Entry 9RFU (electron microscopy, 3.30 A resolution); this record covers chains E and G of the 9 polymer chains in the assembly.

# Chain E
Molecule: Siderophore exporter MmpL5
From: Mycobacterium tuberculosis
UniProt: P9WJV1 (MMPL5_MYCTU); residue numbers follow UniProt; this construct covers 20-493, 688-952
Chain sequence (739 residues; each row starts with the number of its first residue; note: 194 numbers in that range are skipped by the numbering (no residue carries them; nothing is unmodelled there)):
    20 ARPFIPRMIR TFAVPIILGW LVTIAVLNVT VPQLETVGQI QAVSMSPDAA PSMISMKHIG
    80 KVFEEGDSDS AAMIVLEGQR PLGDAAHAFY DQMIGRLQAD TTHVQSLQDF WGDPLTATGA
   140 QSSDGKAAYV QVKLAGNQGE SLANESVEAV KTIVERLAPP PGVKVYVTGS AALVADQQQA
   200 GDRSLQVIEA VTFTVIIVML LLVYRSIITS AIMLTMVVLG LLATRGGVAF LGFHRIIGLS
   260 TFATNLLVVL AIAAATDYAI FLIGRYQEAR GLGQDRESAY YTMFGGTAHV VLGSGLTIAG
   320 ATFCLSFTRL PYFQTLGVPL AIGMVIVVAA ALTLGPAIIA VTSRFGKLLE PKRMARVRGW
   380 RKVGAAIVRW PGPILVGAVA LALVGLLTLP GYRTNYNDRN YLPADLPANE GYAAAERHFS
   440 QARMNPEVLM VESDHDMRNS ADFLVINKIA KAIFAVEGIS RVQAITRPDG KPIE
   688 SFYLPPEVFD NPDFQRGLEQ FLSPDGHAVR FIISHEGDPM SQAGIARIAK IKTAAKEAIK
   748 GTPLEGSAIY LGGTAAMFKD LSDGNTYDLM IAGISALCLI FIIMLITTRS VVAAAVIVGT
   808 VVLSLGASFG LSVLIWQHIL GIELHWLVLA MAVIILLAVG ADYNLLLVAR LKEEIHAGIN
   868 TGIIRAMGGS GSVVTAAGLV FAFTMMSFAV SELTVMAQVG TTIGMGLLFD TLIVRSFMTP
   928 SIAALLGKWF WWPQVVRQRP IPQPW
Ligand contacts: L9Q ((1S)-2-{[(S)-(2-aminoethoxy)(hydroxy)phosphoryl]oxy}-1-[(octadecanoyloxy)methyl]ethyl (9Z)-octadec-9-enoate): Phe-788, Val-798, Ala-802, Trp-939, Pro-940
What the authors report for this chain:
  - self-association interface (contacts with another copy of this molecule); pairs are residue here / residue on that copy: Lys-747/Val-475 (backbone contact)
  - mutagenesis - Q196M (4-fold), N444K (4-fold): decreased growth in response to bedaquiline
  - mutagenesis - V193D, Q196M, Y331D: unchanged growth in response to clofazimine
  - mutagenesis - Q196M (2-fold): increased growth in response to PBTZ-169
  - mutagenesis - V193D (8-fold), Y331D/N444K (2-fold), Y331D (8-fold), V902A (2-fold): increased growth in response to bedaquiline
  - mutagenesis - V193D, Y331D: unchanged expression
  - mutagenesis - V193D: decreased growth in response to PBTZ-169
  - mutagenesis - V193D (4-fold): increased growth in response to TBAJ-587
  - mutagenesis - V193D (4-fold): increased growth in response to TBAJ-876
  - mutagenesis - Y331N: unchanged growth in response to bedaquiline

# Chain G
Molecule: Meromycolate extension acyl carrier protein
From: Mycolicibacterium smegmatis MC2 155
UniProt: A0R0B3 (ACPM_MYCS2); residues 3-80 here = UniProt positions 3-80
Chain sequence (78 residues; row label = number of the first residue in the row):
     3 ATQEEIIAGL AEIIEEVTGI EPSEVTPEKS FVDDLDIDSL SMVEIAVQTE DKYGVKIPDE
    63 DLAGLRTVGD VVAYIQKL
Disordered / not traced: 3
Modified / non-standard residues: Ser-41 (4'-phosphopanthetheine-serine; 4HH)
Swiss-Prot annotation at these positions:
  - cross-link: Lys-79 (Isoglutamyl lysine isopeptide (Lys-Gln) (interchain with Q-Cter in protein Pup))

# How chain E and chain G interact
Pairs across the interface (34; chain E residue first):
  Arg-377(E) / Val-19(G)
  Arg-377(E) / Thr-20(G)
  Arg-380(E) / Glu-18(G)  salt bridge
  Arg-380(E) / Glu-46(G)  salt bridge
  Arg-380(E) / Gln-50(G)
  Lys-381(E) / Asp-40(G)  salt bridge
  Ala-384(E) / Leu-42(G)
  Ala-384(E) / Val-45(G)  hydrophobic
  Ala-384(E) / Glu-46(G)
  Arg-388(E) / Ile-59(G)  hydrogen bond (side chain-backbone)
  Arg-388(E) / Asp-61(G)
  Arg-388(E) / Leu-64(G)
  Trp-389(E) / Ser-41(G)
  Trp-389(E) / Asp-61(G)  hydrogen bond
  Ala-864(E) / Asp-53(G)
  Gly-865(E) / Asp-53(G)
  Asn-867(E) / Asp-53(G)
  Thr-868(E) / Asp-53(G)  hydrogen bond
  Ile-871(E) / Glu-46(G)
  Ile-871(E) / Gln-50(G)
  Arg-872(E) / Glu-18(G)  salt bridge
  Arg-946(E) / Glu-52(G)  salt bridge
  Arg-946(E) / Asp-53(G)
  Pro-947(E) / Asp-53(G)
  Pro-949(E) / Tyr-55(G)
  Gln-950(E) / Lys-54(G)
  Gln-950(E) / Tyr-55(G)
  Pro-951(E) / Tyr-55(G)
  Trp-952(E) / Glu-7(G)
  Trp-952(E) / Ile-8(G)
  Trp-952(E) / Thr-51(G)
  Trp-952(E) / Tyr-55(G)  hydrophobic
  Trp-952(E) / Val-57(G)  hydrophobic
  Trp-952(E) / Ile-77(G)  hydrophobic
Interface residues without a listed pair, chain E (23 interface residues in all): Ala-385, Val-387, Pro-392, Ile-393, Ile-866
Interface residues without a listed pair, chain G (24 interface residues in all): Ala-48, Val-49, Pro-60

# Overview
23 residues of chain E face 24 of chain G across their interface, with 3 hydrogen bonds and 5 salt bridges.
Polar contacts include Arg-380(E)/Glu-18(G), Arg-380(E)/Glu-46(G) and Lys-381(E)/Asp-40(G). From the paper:
V193D, Y331D/N444K and Y331D of chain E, among others, increase growth in response to bedaquiline; a
self-association interface involving Lys-747(E); 7 substitutions were tested in all.
Chain E is Siderophore exporter MmpL5 (Mycobacterium tuberculosis) and chain G is Meromycolate extension acyl
carrier protein (Mycolicibacterium smegmatis MC2 155); the structure, M.tuberculosis MmpS5L5-acpM complex, was
determined by electron microscopy (same publication as 9RGB).
